PDB entry 103L | X-ray diffraction, 1.90 A resolution | chain A

Chain A:
Protein: T4 lysozyme
From: Enterobacteria phage T4
UniProt: P00720 (LYS_BPT4); residues 1-164 here = UniProt positions 1-164
Sequence (167 residues; each row starts with the number of its first residue; a row labelled like 40A-40C holds insertion residues (40A, then the next letters in order)):
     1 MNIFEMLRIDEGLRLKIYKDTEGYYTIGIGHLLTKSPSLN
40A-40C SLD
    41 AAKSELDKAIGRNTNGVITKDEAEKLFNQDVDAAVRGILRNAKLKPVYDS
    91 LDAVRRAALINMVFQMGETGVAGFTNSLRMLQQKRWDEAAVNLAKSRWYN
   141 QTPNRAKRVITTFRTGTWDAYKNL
Unresolved in the structure: 35-40, 163-164
Sequence notes: insertion (40A-40C); conflict Thr54 (Cys in P00720), Ala97 (Cys in P00720)
UniProt features mapped onto this chain:
  - active site (Proton donor/acceptor): Glu11, Asp20
  - binding site (substrate): Leu32, Phe104, Ser117, Asn132
  - mutagenesis: Glu11 (E11A/F/H/M/N: Complete loss of enzymatic activity; E11N: Loss of 84% of enzymatic activity; E11Q: Complete loss of activity), Asp20 (D20A/N/S/T: Complete loss of enzymatic activity; D20C: Nearly no effet on specific enzymatic activity; D20E/Q: Loss of 99% of enzymatic activity), Thr26 (T26E: Complete loss of activity at neutral pH; covalently bound substrate; T26H: Facilitates transglycosylation more effectively than hydrolysis; covalently bound substrate), Gly30 (G30A: Almost complete loss of enzymatic activity; G30F: Almost complete loss of enzymatic activity. The enzyme is destabilized by 1.5 kcal/mol), Ser117 (S117F: 10-fold decrease in enzymatic activity; S117I: 500-fold decrease in enzymatic activity; S117V: 50-fold decrease in enzymatic activity), Asn132 (N132I: 5-fold decrease in enzymatic activity; N132M/F: 2-fold decrease in enzymatic activity)

Summary:
From UniProt: active-site residues Glu11 and Asp20, 4 substrate-binding residues and 6 mutagenesis sites.
Chain A is T4 lysozyme (Enterobacteria phage T4); the structure, How amino-acid insertions are allowed in an
alpha-helix of T4 lysozyme, was determined by X-ray diffraction together with 201L, 205L, 102L and 104L from
the same study.
